Entry 9K3Q (electron microscopy, 3.02 A resolution); this record covers chains F and H of the 35 polymer chains in the assembly.

[Chain F]
Name: Light-harvesting protein B-870 alpha chain
From: Rhodospirillum rubrum
Reference sequence: P02947 (LHA_RHORU); residue numbers follow UniProt; this construct covers 2-46
Sequence (45 residues; each row starts with the number of its first residue):
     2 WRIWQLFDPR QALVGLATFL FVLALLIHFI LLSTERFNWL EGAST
Residues lining bound ligands:
  - Trans-Geranyl BACTERIOCHLOROPHYLL A (07D), molecule 1: Ile4, Phe8, Ile28
  - Trans-Geranyl BACTERIOCHLOROPHYLL A (07D), molecule 2: Leu14, Leu17, Ala18, Leu21, Phe22, Ala25, His29, Leu32, Trp40
  - Trans-Geranyl BACTERIOCHLOROPHYLL A (07D), molecule 3: Leu21, Leu24, Ala25, Ile28, His29, Leu32, Phe38
  - spirilloxanthin (CRT), molecule 1: Arg3, Ile4, Leu7
  - spirilloxanthin (CRT), molecule 2: Leu14, Leu17, Phe20, Leu21, Leu24, Leu27, Ile28, Ile31
  - spirilloxanthin (CRT), molecule 3: Phe22, Ala25, Leu26, His29, Phe30, Leu33
Swiss-Prot annotation at these positions:
  - binding site (a bacteriochlorophyll): His29

[Chain H]
Name: Photoreaction center protein H
From: Rhodospirillum rubrum
Reference sequence: Q7M149 (Q7M149_RHORU); residues 2-256 here = UniProt positions 2-256
Sequence (255 residues; numbered 2 to 256; the number before each row is that of its first residue):
     2 NKGDITGYMD VAQVVLYAFW IFFAGLIIYL RREDRREGYP LEDAISGKIN SLQGLGSVFS
    62 IARPKIFKLK TGATYAAPNF KRDAVAIKAT RTAPTAGAPF EPTGNPMTDA VGPAAYALRD
   122 ELPDLTLGGQ PAIVPLRVAP TFSVAAEDTD PRGLPVVDRK GAVAGKVTDL WIDRASIAIR
   182 YLEVELAATP GRKVLLPFAA TRINAKTKSK TVTVQSILAR HFANVPTIAK TDSITRREED
   242 KVMAYYSSGY LYSDR
Residues lining bound ligands: Trans-Geranyl BACTERIOCHLOROPHYLL A (07D): Ala25, Ile28, Ile29, Arg32, Arg36, Gly57, Phe60, Ser61

[Chain F / chain H interface]
Pairs across the interface (11):
  Arg11(F) - Val59(H)
  Gln12(F) - Val59(H)
  Gln12(F) - Phe60(H)
  Val15(F) - Leu56(H)
  Val15(F) - Val59(H)  hydrophobic
  Gly16(F) - Phe60(H)
  Val23(F) - Ile22(H)  hydrophobic
  Ile31(F) - Met10(H)  hydrophobic
  Ser34(F) - Thr7(H)  hydrogen bond
  Ser34(F) - Tyr9(H)  hydrogen bond (backbone-backbone)
  Ser34(F) - Met10(H)
Interface residues without a listed pair, chain H (8 interface residues in all): Gly8

[Summary]
7 residues of chain F and 8 residues of chain H are in contact, with 2 hydrogen bonds. Polar contacts include
Ser34(F)-Thr7(H) and Ser34(F)-Tyr9(H). Ligands of chain F: 3 copies of Trans-Geranyl BACTERIOCHLOROPHYLL A and
3 copies of spirilloxanthin.
Here chain F is Light-harvesting protein B-870 alpha chain and chain H is Photoreaction center protein H, both
from Rhodospirillum rubrum. Entry 9K3Q (Cryo-EM structure of the Rhodospirillum rubrum RC-LH1 complex) was
determined by electron microscopy.
